6AT6 - chains B and A; structure by X-ray diffraction, 1.42 A resolution.

== Chain B ==
Protein: T-cell receptor beta variable 28, Human nkt tcr beta chain chimera
Source organism: Homo sapiens
UniProt: chimeric construct of A0A5B6, K7N5M4: residues 5-98 from A0A5B6 (A0A5B6_HUMAN) positions 20-113 (UniProt number = residue number + 15); residues 118-247 from K7N5M4 positions 120-249 (UniProt number = residue number + 2)
Amino-acid sequence (245 residues; each row starts with the number of its first residue):
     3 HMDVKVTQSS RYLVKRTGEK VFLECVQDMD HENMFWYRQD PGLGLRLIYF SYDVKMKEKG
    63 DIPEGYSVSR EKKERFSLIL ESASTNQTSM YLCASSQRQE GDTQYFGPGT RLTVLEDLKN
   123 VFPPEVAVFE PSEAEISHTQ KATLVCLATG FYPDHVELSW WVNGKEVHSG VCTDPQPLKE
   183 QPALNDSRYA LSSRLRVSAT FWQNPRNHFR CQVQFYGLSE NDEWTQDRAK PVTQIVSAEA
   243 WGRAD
Unresolved in the structure: 3-6, 247
Disulfides: C27-C95, C148-C213
Sequence notes: expression tag (3-4); linker (99-117)
UniProt features mapped onto this chain:
  - glycosylation: N88 (N-linked (GlcNAc...) asparagine)

== Chain A ==
Protein: T-cell receptor alpha variable 4, T-cell receptor, sp3.4 alpha chain chimera
Source organism: Homo sapiens
UniProt: chimeric construct of A0A0B4J268, K7N5N2: residues 11-101 from A0A0B4J268 (A0A0B4J268_HUMAN) positions 18-108 (UniProt number = residue number + 7); residues 124-216 from K7N5N2 positions 115-207 (UniProt number = residue number - 9)
Amino-acid sequence (208 residues; numbered 9 to 216; the number before each row is that of its first residue):
     9 HMLAKTTQPI SMDSYEGQEV NITCSHNNIA TNDYITWYQQ FPSQGPRFII QGYKTKVTNE
    69 VASLFIPADR KSSTLSLPRV SLSDTAVYYC LVGEILDNFN KFYFGSGTKL NVKPNIQNPD
   129 PAVYQLRDSK SSDKSVCLFT DFDSQTNVSQ SKDSDVYITD KCVLDMRSMD FKSNSAVAWS
   189 NKSDFACANA FNNSIIPEDT FFPSPESS
Unresolved in the structure: 9-10, 201-216
Disulfides: C32-C98, C145-C195
Sequence notes: expression tag (9-10); linker (102-123)

== Chain B / chain A interface ==
Inter-chain disulfides: C174(B)-C170(A)
Pairs across the interface - 99 pairs, chain B then chain A:
  Y39(B) with F112(A)
  Q41(B) with Q48(A), hydrogen bond; Y97(A), hydrogen bond
  G44(B) with S114(A)
  L45(B) with S114(A)
  G46(B) with G113(A); S114(A), hydrogen bond (backbone-side chain)
  L47(B) with P54(A), hydrophobic; F112(A); G113(A), hydrogen bond (backbone-backbone)
  L49(B) with K109(A)
  Y54(B) with N108(A), hydrogen bond (side chain-backbone)
  D63(B) with K109(A), salt bridge; Y111(A)
  L94(B) with Q48(A); G53(A)
  R100(B) with L104(A); D105(A)
  Q101(B) with L104(A); D105(A)
  E102(B) with L104(A)
  G103(B) with L104(A), hydrogen bond (backbone-backbone); F107(A)
  D104(B) with Y46(A), hydrogen bond (backbone-side chain); Q59(A), hydrogen bond; I103(A); L104(A), hydrogen bond (side chain-backbone); F107(A); F110(A)
  T105(B) with Y46(A)
  Q106(B) with Y46(A), hydrogen bond (backbone-side chain); F107(A); F110(A)
  F108(B) with G53(A); P54(A); F112(A), hydrophobic
  A129(B) with K142(A)
  V130(B) with D136(A); S137(A), hydrogen bond (backbone-backbone)
  F131(B) with L134(A); R135(A); D136(A); K142(A); S143(A); V144(A), hydrophobic
  E132(B) with L134(A); R135(A), hydrogen bond (backbone-backbone); S137(A), hydrogen bond
  S134(B) with Y132(A); Q133(A)
  A136(B) with Y132(A)
  E137(B) with Y132(A)
  H140(B) with D128(A), salt bridge; Y132(A)
  T141(B) with D128(A); Y132(A)
  K143(B) with M174(A); F179(A)
  T145(B) with L134(A); L146(A)
  V147(B) with L134(A), hydrophobic
  L149(B) with V144(A), hydrophobic; W187(A), hydrophobic
  S171(B) with D173(A), hydrogen bond (side chain-backbone); M174(A); R175(A), hydrogen bond (side chain-backbone)
  G172(B) with L172(A); D173(A), hydrogen bond (backbone-backbone)
  V173(B) with L172(A)
  C174(B) with C170(A), disulfide; V171(A), hydrogen bond (side chain-backbone); L172(A), hydrophobic
  T175(B) with C170(A)
  D176(B) with T167(A); C170(A)
  L180(B) with Y165(A), hydrophobic; I166(A); W187(A), hydrophobic
  K181(B) with Y165(A)
  E182(B) with S162(A); Y165(A), hydrogen bond (backbone-side chain)
  A192(B) with W187(A), hydrophobic
  S194(B) with T167(A); V185(A)
  R196(B) with T167(A), hydrogen bond; D168(A); C170(A); S183(A), hydrogen bond; V185(A)
  R198(B) with T148(A); D149(A), salt bridge; L172(A); M174(A); F179(A); S181(A), hydrogen bond
  V199(B) with M174(A)
  S200(B) with M177(A)
  E241(B) with S137(A)
  A242(B) with S137(A)
Interface residues without a listed pair, chain B (54 interface residues in all): F37, F52, G109, P110, P133, P184
Interface residues without a listed pair, chain A (51 interface residues in all): S51, F56, Q158, A184

== Overview ==
The interface between chain B and chain A involves 54 residues on one side and 51 on the other; the contacts
include 1 disulfide bond, 21 hydrogen bonds and 3 salt bridges. Polar pairs include D63(B)-K109(A),
H140(B)-D128(A) and R198(B)-D149(A).
Chain B is T-cell receptor beta variable 28, Human nkt tcr beta chain chimera and chain A is T-cell receptor
alpha variable 4, T-cell receptor, sp3.4 alpha chain chimera, both from Homo sapiens; the structure, Crystal
structure of the KFJ5 TCR, was determined by X-ray diffraction (same publication as 6AT5, 6AVF and 6AVG).
